Entry 6MUS (electron microscopy, 3.60 A resolution); this record covers chains D and G of the 10 polymer chains in the assembly.

== Chain D ==
Molecule: Uncharacterized protein Csm3
Source organism: Thermococcus onnurineus
UniProtKB: B6YWC0 (B6YWC0_THEON); residues 1-290 here = UniProt positions 1-290
Sequence (291 residues; each row starts with the number of its first residue; numbering starts at 0):
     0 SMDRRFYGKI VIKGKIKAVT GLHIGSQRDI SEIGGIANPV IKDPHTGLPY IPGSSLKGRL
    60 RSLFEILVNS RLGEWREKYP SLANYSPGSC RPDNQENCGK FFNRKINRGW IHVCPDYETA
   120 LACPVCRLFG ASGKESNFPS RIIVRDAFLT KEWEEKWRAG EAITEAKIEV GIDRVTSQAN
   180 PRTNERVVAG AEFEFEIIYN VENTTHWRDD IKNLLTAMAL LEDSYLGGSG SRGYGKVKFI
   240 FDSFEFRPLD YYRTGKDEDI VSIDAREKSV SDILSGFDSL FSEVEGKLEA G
Unresolved in the structure: 0, 288-290
Construct notes: expression tag (0); engineered mutation Ala-36 (Asp in B6YWC0)
Cystine bridges: Cys-89/Cys-97
Ion coordination: Zn2+: His-111, Cys-113, Cys-122, Cys-125
From the paper describing this entry:
  - mutagenesis - K56A/R60A: decreased catalytic activity with the 40-nt RNA strand
  - mutagenesis - H22A, K41A, R181A, G226A/G227A: unchanged catalytic activity with the 40-nt RNA strand
  - mutagenesis - D36A: abolished catalytic activity with the 40-nt RNA strand

== Chain G ==
Molecule: 38-nt RNA strand
Sequence (38 nucleotides; row label = number of the first residue in the row):
     1 GUGGAAAGGC GGGCAGAGGC GGUUUGCGUA UUGGGCGC
Unresolved in the structure: 34-38

== Chain D / chain G interface ==
Residue-residue contacts - 49 pairs, chain D then chain G:
  His-22(D) with G16(G), salt bridge to the phosphate
  Ile-23(D) with A15(G), sugar contact; G16(G), phosphate contact
  Gly-24(D) with A15(G), sugar contact
  Ser-25(D) with A15(G), base contact
  Gln-26(D) with A15(G), base contact
  Ser-53(D) with C14(G), sugar contact; A15(G), hydrogen bond to the phosphate
  Ser-54(D) with C14(G), phosphate contact; A15(G), phosphate contact
  Lys-56(D) with G13(G), salt bridge to the phosphate
  Gly-57(D) with C14(G), sugar contact
  Arg-58(D) with C14(G), base contact
  Arg-60(D) with G12(G), hydrogen bond to the phosphate; G13(G), salt bridge to the phosphate
  Ile-105(D) with G13(G), base contact
  Ile-110(D) with C14(G), phosphate contact
  Val-112(D) with G12(G), sugar contact
  Gly-129(D) with G12(G), sugar contact
  Ala-130(D) with G11(G), hydrogen bond to the sugar; G12(G), sugar contact
  Ser-131(D) with G11(G), base contact; G12(G), sugar contact
  Gly-132(D) with G11(G), base contact
  Asn-136(D) with G11(G), hydrogen bond to the sugar
  Phe-137(D) with G11(G), sugar contact
  Pro-138(D) with G11(G), phosphate contact
  Ser-139(D) with G12(G), hydrogen bond to the phosphate
  Ile-167(D) with G21(G), base contact
  Glu-168(D) with G21(G), phosphate contact
  Val-169(D) with G19(G), hydrogen bond to the sugar; C20(G), sugar contact; G21(G), sugar contact
  Gly-170(D) with C20(G), phosphate contact
  Ile-171(D) with C20(G), hydrogen bond to the phosphate; G22(G), sugar contact
  Arg-173(D) with C20(G), salt bridge to the phosphate
  Ser-176(D) with U23(G), sugar contact
  Ala-178(D) with G21(G), base contact; G22(G), base contact
  Arg-181(D) with G19(G), hydrogen bond to the base
  Tyr-224(D) with A17(G), hydrogen bond to the phosphate
  Gly-226(D) with G16(G), phosphate contact
  Gly-227(D) with G16(G), hydrogen bond to the phosphate; A17(G), phosphate contact
  Ser-228(D) with A17(G), phosphate contact; G18(G), phosphate contact
  Ser-230(D) with G18(G), phosphate contact
  Arg-231(D) with G19(G), salt bridge to the phosphate
Also at the interface, not in a pair above, chain D (40 interface residues in all): Phe-128, Lys-166, Pro-180

== Overview ==
The interface between chain D and chain G involves 40 residues on one side and 13 on the other, with 10
hydrogen bonds and 5 salt bridges. Polar contacts include Arg-181(D)/G19(G), Ala-130(D)/G11(G) and
Asn-136(D)/G11(G). From the paper: K56A/R60A of chain D reduce catalytic activity with the 40-nt RNA strand;
D36A of chain D abolishes catalytic activity with the 40-nt RNA strand; 6 substitutions were tested in all.
Chain D is Uncharacterized protein Csm3 (Thermococcus onnurineus) and chain G is a 38-nt RNA strand; the
structure, Cryo-EM structure of larger Csm-crRNA-target RNA ternary complex in type III-A CRISPR-Cas system,
was determined by electron microscopy (same publication as 6MUA, 6MUU, 6MUR and 6MUT).
